7JFR - chains C and D of the 7 polymer chains in the assembly; structure by X-ray diffraction, 2.35 A resolution.

[Chain C]
Name: Tubulin alpha-1B chain
Organism: Bos taurus
UniProt: P81947 (TBA1B_BOVIN); residues 1-440 here = UniProt positions 1-440
Amino-acid sequence (440 residues; numbered 1 to 440; the number before each row is that of its first residue):
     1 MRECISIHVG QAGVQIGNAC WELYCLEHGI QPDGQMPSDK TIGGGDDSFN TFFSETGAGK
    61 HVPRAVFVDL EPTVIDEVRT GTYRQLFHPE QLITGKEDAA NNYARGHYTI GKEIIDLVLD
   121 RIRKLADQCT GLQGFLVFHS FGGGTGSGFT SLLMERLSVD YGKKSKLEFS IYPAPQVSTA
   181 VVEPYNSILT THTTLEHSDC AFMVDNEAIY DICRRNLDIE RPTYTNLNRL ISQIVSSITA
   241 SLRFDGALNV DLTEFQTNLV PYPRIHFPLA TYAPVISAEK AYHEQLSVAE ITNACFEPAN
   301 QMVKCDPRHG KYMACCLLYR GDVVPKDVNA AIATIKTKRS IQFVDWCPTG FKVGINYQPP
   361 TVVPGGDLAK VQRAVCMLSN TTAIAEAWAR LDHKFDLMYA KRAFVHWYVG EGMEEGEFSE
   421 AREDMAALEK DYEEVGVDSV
Bound ions: Mg2+: Asp39, Thr41, Gly44, Glu55
Ligand contacts: GTP (guanosine-5'-triphosphate): Gly10, Gln11, Ala12, Gln15, Ile16, Asp69, Asp98, Ala99, Ala100, Asn101, Asn102, Ser140, Gly142, Gly143, Gly144, Thr145, Gly146, Ile171, Val177, Ser178, Thr179, Glu183, Asn206, Tyr224, Leu227, Asn228, Ile231

[Chain D]
Name: Tubulin beta-2B chain
Organism: Bos taurus
UniProt: Q6B856 (TBB2B_BOVIN); the author numbering skips numbers that UniProt does not, so the offset changes along the chain: 1-42 = UniProt 1-42; 45-360 = UniProt 43-358; 369-455 = UniProt 359-445
Amino-acid sequence (445 residues; numbered 1 to 455; 10 numbers in that range are skipped by the numbering (no residue carries them; nothing is unmodelled there); the number before each row is that of its first residue):
     1 MREIVHIQAG QCGNQIGAKF WEVISDEHGI DPTGSYHGDS DL
    45 QLERINVYYN EATGNKYVPR AILVDLEPGT MDSVRSGPFG QIFRPDNFVF GQSGAGNNWA
   105 KGHYTEGAEL VDSVLDVVRK ESESCDCLQG FQLTHSLGGG TGSGMGTLLI SKIREEYPDR
   165 IMNTFSVMPS PKVSDTVVEP YNATLSVHQL VENTDETYCI DNEALYDICF RTLKLTTPTY
   225 GDLNHLVSAT MSGVTTCLRF PGQLNADLRK LAVNMVPFPR LHFFMPGFAP LTSRGSQQYR
   285 ALTVPELTQQ MFDSKNMMAA CDPRHGRYLT VAAIFRGRMS MKEVDEQMLN VQNKNSSYFV
   345 EWIPNNVKTA VCDIPP
   369 RGLKMSATFI GNSTAIQELF KRISEQFTAM FRRKAFLHWY TGEGMDEMEF TEAESNMNDL
   429 VSEYQQYQDA TADEQGEFEE EEGEDEA
Not modelled in the structure: 1, 278-285, 442-455
Ligand contacts: GDP (guanosine-5'-diphosphate): Gly10, Gln11, Cys12, Gln15, Asn101, Ser140, Gly142, Gly143, Gly144, Thr145, Gly146, Val171, Pro173, Val177, Ser178, Glu183, Asn206, Leu209, Tyr224, Leu227, Asn228
UniProt features mapped onto this chain:
  - motif: Met1 to Ile4 (MREI motif)
  - binding site (GTP): Gln11, Glu71, Ser140, Gly144, Thr145, Gly146, Asn206, Asn228
  - binding site (Mg(2+)): Glu71
  - modified residue: Ser40 (Phosphoserine), Thr57 (Phosphothreonine), Lys60 (N6-acetyllysine), Ser174 (Phosphoserine), Thr287 (Phosphothreonine), Thr292 (Phosphothreonine), Arg320 (Omega-N-methylarginine), Glu448 (5-glutamyl polyglutamate)
  - cross-link (Glycyl lysine isopeptide (Lys-Gly)): Lys60 (interchain with G-Cter in ubiquitin), Lys326 (interchain with G-Cter in ubiquitin)

[Interface between chain C and chain D]
Residue-residue contacts (51; chain C residue first):
  Gln11(C) - Gln247(D)  hydrogen bond
  Pro72(C) - Arg2(D)
  Lys96(C) - Asp130(D)  salt bridge
  Glu97(C) - Cys131(D)
  Glu97(C) - Arg164(D)  salt bridge
  Glu97(C) - Arg253(D)  salt bridge
  Asp98(C) - Asp251(D)
  Asp98(C) - Lys254(D)  salt bridge
  Ala100(C) - Arg253(D)
  Ala100(C) - Lys254(D)
  Ala100(C) - Val257(D)
  Asn101(C) - Lys254(D)
  Arg105(C) - Arg253(D)
  Pro175(C) - Asn349(D)
  Ser178(C) - Lys352(D)  hydrogen bond
  Thr179(C) - Leu248(D)
  Thr179(C) - Asn258(D)  hydrogen bond (backbone-side chain)
  Ala180(C) - Asn258(D)
  Ala180(C) - Lys352(D)
  Val181(C) - Val257(D)
  Val181(C) - Asn258(D)  hydrogen bond (backbone-side chain)
  Val181(C) - Ile347(D)  hydrophobic
  Val181(C) - Pro348(D)
  Val181(C) - Asn349(D)
  Glu220(C) - Lys326(D)
  Arg221(C) - Asp329(D)  salt bridge
  Tyr224(C) - Gln247(D)
  Lys394(C) - Asn349(D)
  Leu397(C) - Glu345(D)
  Leu397(C) - Trp346(D)
  Leu397(C) - Ala440(D)  hydrophobic
  Met398(C) - Trp346(D)
  Met398(C) - Pro348(D)
  Lys401(C) - Phe262(D)
  Lys401(C) - Trp346(D)
  Lys401(C) - Thr439(D)  hydrogen bond (side chain-backbone)
  Arg402(C) - Phe262(D)
  Ala403(C) - Pro261(D)
  Ala403(C) - Phe262(D)  hydrophobic
  Phe404(C) - Val257(D)
  Phe404(C) - Asn258(D)
  Phe404(C) - Val260(D)
  Phe404(C) - Pro261(D)  hydrogen bond (backbone-backbone)
  Phe404(C) - Thr314(D)
  Phe404(C) - Ile347(D)  hydrophobic
  His406(C) - Val260(D)  hydrogen bond (side chain-backbone)
  His406(C) - Pro261(D)
  His406(C) - Pro263(D)
  Trp407(C) - Ala256(D)
  Trp407(C) - Val257(D)
  Trp407(C) - Val260(D)  hydrogen bond (side chain-backbone)
Also at the interface, not in a pair above, chain C (27 interface residues in all): Val182, Tyr210
Also at the interface, not in a pair above, chain D (31 interface residues in all): Ser324, Met325, Asn350, Ala438

[Overview]
Chain C and chain D form an interface of 27 and 31 residues respectively; the contacts include 8 hydrogen
bonds and 5 salt bridges. Polar contacts include Lys96(C)-Asp130(D), Glu97(C)-Arg164(D) and
Glu97(C)-Arg253(D). Ligands of chain C: GTP. Bound to chain D: GDP.
Here chain C is Tubulin alpha-1B chain and chain D is Tubulin beta-2B chain, both from Bos taurus. Entry 7JFR
(Auristatin bound to tubulin) was determined by X-ray diffraction.
